Entry 2AMB (X-ray diffraction, 1.75 A resolution); this record covers chain A.

== Chain A ==
Name: Androgen receptor
Source organism: Homo sapiens
Notes: fragment: ligand binding domain
UniProtKB: P10275 (ANDR_HUMAN); numbering as in UniProt (aligned over 654-919)
Amino-acid sequence (266 residues; row label = number of the first residue in the row):
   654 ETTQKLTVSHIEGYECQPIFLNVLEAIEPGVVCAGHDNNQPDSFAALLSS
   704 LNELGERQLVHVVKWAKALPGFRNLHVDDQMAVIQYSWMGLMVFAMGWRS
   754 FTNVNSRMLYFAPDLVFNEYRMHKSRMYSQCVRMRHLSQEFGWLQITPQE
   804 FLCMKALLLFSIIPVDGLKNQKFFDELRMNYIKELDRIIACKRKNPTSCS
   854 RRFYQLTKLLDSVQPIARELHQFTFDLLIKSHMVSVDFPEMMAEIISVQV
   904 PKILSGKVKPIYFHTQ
Not modelled in the structure: 654-670, 847-849
Covalent attachments: 2,3-dihydroxy-1,4-dithiobutane (DTT) linked to C686
Residues lining bound ligands: 17H (17-hydroxy-18a-homo-19-nor-17alpha-pregna-4,9,11-trien-3-one): L701, L704, N705, L707, G708, Q711, W741, M742, M745, V746, M749, R752, F764, M780, M787, L873, F876, T877, L880, F891, M895, I899
Swiss-Prot annotation at these positions:
  - natural variant: V685 (V685I: In AIS), L701 (L701M: In AIS), S703 (S703A: In AIS), V716 (V716M: In prostate cancer), R752 (W752R: In AIS; this construct carries the variant), F813 (L813F: In AIS; this construct carries the variant), I842 (I842S: In PAIS), R855 (R855K: In PAIS), L881 (L881Q: In prostate cancer), V887 (M887V: In AIS; this construct carries the variant), I899 (I899T: In AIS)
From the paper describing this entry:
  - conformationally variable residues (order/disorder transition, side-chain flip): L701, W741, M745, C844 to P849, M895
  - binding site for 17H: L701, N705, Q711, M745, R752, T877
  - disease-associated variants - R752Q: decreased signaling (citing earlier work)

== In short ==
Ligands of chain A: compound 17H. From the paper: a binding site for 17H at L701, N705 and Q711 among others;
R752Q reduces signaling.
Chain A is Androgen receptor (Homo sapiens); the structure, Crystal structure of human androgen receptor
ligand binding domain in complex with tetrahydrogestrinone, was determined by X-ray diffraction, deposited
together with 2AM9 and 2AMA.
